Entry 6A1T (X-ray diffraction, 1.97 A resolution); this record covers chain A.

Chain A:
Protein: Galectin-10
Organism: Homo sapiens
UniProt: Q05315 (LEG10_HUMAN); residue numbers follow UniProt; this construct covers 1-142
Sequence (145 residues; numbered -2 to 142; the number before each row is that of its first residue; numbers below 1 keep their minus sign (Gly-2 is residue -2)):
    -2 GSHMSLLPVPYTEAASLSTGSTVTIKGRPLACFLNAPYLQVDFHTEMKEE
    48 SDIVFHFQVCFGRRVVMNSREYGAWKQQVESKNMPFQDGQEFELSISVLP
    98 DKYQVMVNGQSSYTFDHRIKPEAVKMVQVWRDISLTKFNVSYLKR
Not modelled in the structure: -2 to 1
Construct notes: expression tag (-2 to 0); engineered mutation Ala33 (Glu in Q05315)
Swiss-Prot annotation at these positions:
  - site: Asn136 (Not glycosylated)
  - modified residue: Ser2 (N-acetylserine)

Summary:
Chain A is Galectin-10 (Homo sapiens); the structure, Charcot-Leyden crystal protein/Galectin-10 variant E33A
with lactose, was determined by X-ray diffraction (same publication as 6A1S, 6A1U, 6A1V, 6A1X and 6A1Y).
